9DDP - chains A and E of the 8 polymer chains in the assembly; structure by electron microscopy, 3.16 A resolution.

# Chain A (and E)
Protein: Biopolymer transport protein ExbB
Source organism: Escherichia coli
Notes: chain E of this document is another copy of the same molecule, construct and numbering; everything in this record applies to it too
Reference sequence: P0ABU7 (EXBB_ECOLI); numbering as in UniProt (aligned over 1-244)
Chain sequence (244 residues; each row starts with the number of its first residue):
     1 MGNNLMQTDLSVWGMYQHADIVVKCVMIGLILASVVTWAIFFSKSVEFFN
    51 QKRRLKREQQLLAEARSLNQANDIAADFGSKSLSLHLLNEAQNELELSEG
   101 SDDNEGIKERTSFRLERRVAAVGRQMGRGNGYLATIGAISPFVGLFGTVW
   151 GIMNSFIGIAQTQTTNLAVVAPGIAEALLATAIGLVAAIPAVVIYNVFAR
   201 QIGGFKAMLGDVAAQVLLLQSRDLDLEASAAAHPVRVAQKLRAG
Unresolved in the structure: 1-8, 234-244 (chain E: 1-8, 233-244)

# How chain A and chain E interact
Pairs across the interface (50):
  D9(A) - Q161(E)  hydrogen bond (backbone-side chain)
  L10(A) - I157(E)
  S11(A) - I157(E)
  M15(A) - I157(E)  hydrophobic
  R66(A) - L97(E)
  L167(A) - T165(E)
  L167(A) - L167(E)  hydrophobic
  A168(A) - Q163(E)
  A171(A) - F156(E)
  A171(A) - A160(E)
  I174(A) - F156(E)  hydrophobic
  A175(A) - M153(E)
  A175(A) - I157(E)  hydrophobic
  L178(A) - V149(E)
  L178(A) - I152(E)  hydrophobic
  L178(A) - M153(E)
  L178(A) - F156(E)  hydrophobic
  L179(A) - M153(E)  hydrophobic
  A182(A) - F146(E)
  A182(A) - M153(E)  hydrophobic
  L185(A) - F142(E)  hydrophobic
  V186(A) - F146(E)  hydrophobic
  I189(A) - F142(E)  hydrophobic
  I189(A) - V143(E)  hydrophobic
  V192(A) - I139(E)  hydrophobic
  V193(A) - T135(E)
  N196(A) - T135(E)
  R200(A) - G127(E)  hydrogen bond (side chain-backbone)
  R200(A) - G131(E)
  A207(A) - R117(E)
  A207(A) - R124(E)
  G210(A) - R117(E)
  D211(A) - R117(E)  salt bridge
  A214(A) - F113(E)  hydrophobic
  A214(A) - R117(E)
  L218(A) - R110(E)
  L218(A) - F113(E)  hydrophobic
  L218(A) - R114(E)
  S221(A) - E109(E)  hydrogen bond
  S221(A) - R110(E)  hydrogen bond
  R222(A) - E94(E)  salt bridge
  R222(A) - L97(E)
  R222(A) - R110(E)
  R222(A) - R114(E)
  D225(A) - G106(E)
  D225(A) - R110(E)  salt bridge
  L226(A) - G100(E)
  L226(A) - S101(E)
  S229(A) - G100(E)  hydrogen bond (side chain-backbone)
  S229(A) - D102(E)
Also at the interface, not in a pair above, chain A (37 interface residues in all): K108, G137, P141, P172, T181, A188, L217
Also at the interface, not in a pair above, chain E (35 interface residues in all): S98, D103, N130, A138, I159, T164

# In short
37 residues of chain A and 35 residues of chain E are in contact, with 5 hydrogen bonds and 3 salt bridges.
Polar pairs include D211(A)-R117(E), R222(A)-E94(E) and D225(A)-R110(E).
Chain A and chain E are both Biopolymer transport protein ExbB (Escherichia coli); the structure, E. coli
TonB-ExbBD TonB bound to ExbB chain E, was determined by electron microscopy (same publication as 9DDM, 9DDN,
9DDO and 9DDQ).
